PDB entry 2VSS | X-ray diffraction, 2.22 A resolution | chains A and E of the 6 polymer chains in the assembly

== Chain A ==
Protein: P-hydroxycinnamoyl CoA hydratase/lyase
From: Pseudomonas fluorescens
Notes: EC 4.2.1.101
Reference sequence: O69762 (O69762_PSEFL); residues 1-276 here = UniProt positions 1-276
Sequence (276 residues; each row starts with the number of its first residue):
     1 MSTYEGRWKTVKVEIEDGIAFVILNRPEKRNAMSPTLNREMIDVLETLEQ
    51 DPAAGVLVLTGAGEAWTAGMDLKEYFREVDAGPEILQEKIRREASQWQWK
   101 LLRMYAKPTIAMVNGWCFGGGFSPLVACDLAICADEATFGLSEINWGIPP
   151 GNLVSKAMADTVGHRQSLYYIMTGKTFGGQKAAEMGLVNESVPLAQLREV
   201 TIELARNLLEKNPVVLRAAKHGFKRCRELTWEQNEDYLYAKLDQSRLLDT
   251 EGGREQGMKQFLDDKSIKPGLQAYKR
Disordered / not traced: 1-3, 73-80, 251-276
Curated features (UniProtKB/Swiss-Prot):
  - binding site (acetyl-CoA): Lys-29, Ala-68, Met-70, Leu-72, Gly-120, Ser-142, Trp-146
  - binding site (vanillin): Tyr-75, Gly-151, Tyr-239
  - mutagenesis: Ser-123 (S123A: Reduced kcat compared to wild-type but not markerdly), Glu-143 (E143A: Abolishes catalytic activity), Tyr-239 (Y239F: Increased KM for feruloyl-CoA but retains a significant amount of catalytic activity with a kcat 10 times less than that of the wild-type)
Reported in the primary citation:
  - binding site for 4-hydroxy-3-methoxybenzaldehyde: Tyr-75
  - mutagenesis - S123A/E143A, E143A: abolished catalytic activity
  - mutagenesis - S123A: decreased catalytic activity on feruloyl-CoA
  - mutagenesis - S123A: unchanged binding to feruloyl-CoA
  - catalytic residues: Tyr-75, Arg-91, Tyr-239 (proposed by the authors, not directly observed)
  - specificity-determining residues: Tyr-239

== Chain E ==
Protein: P-hydroxycinnamoyl CoA hydratase/lyase
From: Pseudomonas fluorescens
Notes: EC 4.2.1.101
Reference sequence: O69762 (O69762_PSEFL); residues 1-276 here = UniProt positions 1-276
Sequence (276 residues; each row starts with the number of its first residue):
     1 MSTYEGRWKTVKVEIEDGIAFVILNRPEKRNAMSPTLNREMIDVLETLEQ
    51 DPAAGVLVLTGAGEAWTAGMDLKEYFREVDAGPEILQEKIRREASQWQWK
   101 LLRMYAKPTIAMVNGWCFGGGFSPLVACDLAICADEATFGLSEINYGIPP
   151 GNLVSKAMADTVGHRQSLYYIMTGKTFGGQKAAEMGLVNESVPLAQLREV
   201 TIELARNLLEKNPVVLRAAKHGFKRCRELTWEQNEDYLYAKLDQSRLLDT
   251 EGGREQGMKQFLDDKSIKPGLQAYKR
Disordered / not traced: 1-3, 77-82, 251-276
Differences from the reference sequence: conflict Tyr-146 (Trp in O69762)
Curated features (UniProtKB/Swiss-Prot):
  - binding site (acetyl-CoA): Lys-29, Ala-68, Met-70, Leu-72, Gly-120, Ser-142
  - binding site (vanillin): Tyr-75, Gly-151, Tyr-239
  - mutagenesis: Ser-123 (S123A: Reduced kcat compared to wild-type but not markerdly), Glu-143 (E143A: Abolishes catalytic activity), Tyr-239 (Y239F: Increased KM for feruloyl-CoA but retains a significant amount of catalytic activity with a kcat 10 times less than that of the wild-type)
Residues lining bound ligands: acetyl coenzyme A (ACO): Glu-28, Lys-29, Arg-30, Ala-32, Glu-64, Ala-68, Gly-69, Met-70, Asp-71, Leu-72, Trp-116, Phe-118, Gly-119, Gly-120, Ser-142, Glu-143, Tyr-146, Ile-148, Gly-151
Reported in the primary citation:
  - binding site for 4-hydroxy-3-methoxybenzaldehyde: Tyr-239
  - mutagenesis - Y239F: decreased catalytic activity

== Chain A / chain E interface ==
Pairs across the interface - 25 pairs, chain A then chain E:
  Glu-49(A) / Ile-85(E)
  Glu-49(A) / Glu-88(E)
  Glu-49(A) / Arg-92(E)  salt bridge
  Gln-50(A) / Ile-85(E)
  Gln-50(A) / Leu-86(E)
  Gln-50(A) / Lys-89(E)
  Glu-84(A) / Arg-217(E)  salt bridge
  Glu-84(A) / Leu-248(E)
  Ile-85(A) / Glu-49(E)
  Ile-85(A) / Gln-50(E)
  Ile-85(A) / Ala-106(E)  hydrophobic
  Ile-85(A) / Arg-217(E)
  Leu-86(A) / Gln-50(E)
  Gln-87(A) / Leu-248(E)
  Glu-88(A) / Arg-217(E)  salt bridge
  Lys-89(A) / Glu-49(E)
  Lys-89(A) / Gln-50(E)
  Arg-92(A) / Glu-49(E)  salt bridge
  Arg-92(A) / Leu-101(E)
  Leu-101(A) / Arg-92(E)
  Ala-106(A) / Ile-85(E)  hydrophobic
  Val-214(A) / Glu-84(E)
  Arg-217(A) / Glu-84(E)  salt bridge
  Arg-217(A) / Ile-85(E)
  Arg-217(A) / Glu-88(E)  salt bridge
Also at the interface, not in a pair above, chain A (18 interface residues in all): Glu-46, Arg-91, Gln-96, Gln-244, Leu-248
Also at the interface, not in a pair above, chain E (18 interface residues in all): Glu-46, Gln-87, Arg-91, Gln-96, Val-214, Gln-244

== Overview ==
Chain A and chain E each contribute 18 residues to their interface; the contacts include 6 salt bridges. Polar
contacts include Glu-49(A)/Arg-92(E), Glu-84(A)/Arg-217(E) and Glu-88(A)/Arg-217(E). Ligands of chain E:
acetyl coenzyme A. From the paper: catalytic residues Tyr-75(A), Arg-91(A) and Tyr-239(A); S123A/E143A and
E143A of chain A abolish catalytic activity; 4 substitutions were tested in all.
Here chain A is P-hydroxycinnamoyl CoA hydratase/lyase and chain E is P-hydroxycinnamoyl CoA hydratase/lyase,
both from Pseudomonas fluorescens. Entry 2VSS (Wild-type Hydroxycinnamoyl-CoA hydratase lyase in complex with
acetyl- CoA and vanillin) was determined by X-ray diffraction together with 2VSU from the same study.
